PDB entry 3UZB | X-ray diffraction, 3.00 A resolution | chains A and B

# Chain A (and B)
Name: Branched-chain-amino-acid aminotransferase
Source organism: Deinococcus radiodurans
Notes: EC 2.6.1.42; chain B of this document is another copy of the same molecule, construct and numbering; everything in this record applies to it too
UniProtKB: Q9RTX5 (Q9RTX5_DEIRA); residues 1-358 here = UniProt positions 1-358
Sequence (358 residues; numbered 1 to 358; the number before each row is that of its first residue):
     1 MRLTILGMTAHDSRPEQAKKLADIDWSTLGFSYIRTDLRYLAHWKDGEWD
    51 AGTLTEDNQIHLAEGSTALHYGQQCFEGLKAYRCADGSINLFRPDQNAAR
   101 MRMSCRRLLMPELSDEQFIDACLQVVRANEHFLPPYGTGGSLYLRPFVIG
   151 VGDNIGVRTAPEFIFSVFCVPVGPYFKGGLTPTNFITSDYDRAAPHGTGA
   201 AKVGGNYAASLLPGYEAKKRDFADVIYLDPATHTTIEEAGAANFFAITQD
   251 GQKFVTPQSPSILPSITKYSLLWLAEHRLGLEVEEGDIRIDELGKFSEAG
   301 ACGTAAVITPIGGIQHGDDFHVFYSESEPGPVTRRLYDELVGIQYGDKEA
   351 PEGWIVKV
Disordered / not traced: 1-23
Residues lining bound ligands:
  - 2-oxo-4-methylpentanoic acid (COI): Phe31, Phe76, Tyr143, Arg145, Tyr175, Lys202, Tyr207, Ala241, Gly303, Thr304, Ala305, Ala306
  - pyridoxal phosphate (PLP): Gly78, Arg100, Arg192, Lys202, Tyr207, Glu238, Gly240, Ala241, Ala242, Asn243, Leu263, Ser265, Ile266, Thr267, Lys268, Cys302, Gly303, Thr304
What the authors report for this chain:
  - binding site for pyridoxal phosphate: Lys202
  - binding site for 2-oxo-4-methylpentanoic acid: Gly78, Tyr143, Lys202
  - conformationally variable residues (loop rearrangement): Gly173 to Gly179
  - contacts within the chain: Gly30-Gly173 (backbone contact), Tyr175-Phe176
  - mutagenesis - Y71A/R145A, R145E, K202R: abolished catalytic activity
  - catalytic residues: Lys202 (by similarity / conservation)

# Interface between chain A and chain B
Pairs across the interface (118; chain A residue first):
  Phe31(A) - Ile155(B)
  Phe31(A) - Gly156(B)
  Ser32(A) - Ile155(B)
  Tyr33(A) - Glu64(B)  hydrogen bond
  Tyr33(A) - Asp153(B)
  Tyr33(A) - Asn154(B)
  Tyr33(A) - Ile155(B)
  Arg39(A) - Glu64(B)  salt bridge
  Asn58(A) - Ala63(B)
  Asn58(A) - Glu64(B)  hydrogen bond
  Gln59(A) - Leu62(B)
  Gln59(A) - Ala63(B)
  Ile60(A) - Ile60(B)
  Ile60(A) - His61(B)
  Ile60(A) - Leu62(B)  hydrogen bond (backbone-backbone)
  Ile60(A) - Leu69(B)  hydrophobic
  His61(A) - Ile60(B)
  His61(A) - His61(B)  hydrogen bond
  Leu62(A) - Gln59(B)
  Leu62(A) - Ile60(B)  hydrogen bond (backbone-backbone)
  Leu62(A) - Leu62(B)  hydrophobic
  Ala63(A) - Asn58(B)
  Ala63(A) - Gln59(B)
  Glu64(A) - Tyr33(B)  hydrogen bond
  Glu64(A) - Arg39(B)  salt bridge
  Glu64(A) - Asn58(B)  hydrogen bond (backbone-backbone)
  Glu64(A) - Ile60(B)
  Glu64(A) - Phe147(B)
  Glu64(A) - Phe168(B)
  Ala68(A) - Ala68(B)
  Ala68(A) - Gln74(B)
  Leu69(A) - Leu62(B)  hydrophobic
  Leu69(A) - Gln74(B)  hydrogen bond (backbone-side chain)
  Leu69(A) - Ile149(B)  hydrophobic
  His70(A) - Gln74(B)
  His70(A) - Phe76(B)
  His70(A) - Arg145(B)  hydrogen bond
  His70(A) - Phe147(B)
  His70(A) - Phe168(B)
  His70(A) - Gly204(B)
  Tyr71(A) - Phe76(B)  hydrophobic
  Tyr71(A) - Arg145(B)  hydrogen bond
  Tyr71(A) - Gly204(B)
  Tyr71(A) - Tyr207(B)
  Tyr71(A) - Ala208(B)  hydrogen bond (backbone-backbone)
  Gly72(A) - Gln74(B)  hydrogen bond (backbone-side chain)
  Gly72(A) - Gly204(B)  hydrogen bond (backbone-backbone)
  Gly72(A) - Ala208(B)
  Gln73(A) - Leu211(B)
  Gln74(A) - Ala68(B)  hydrogen bond (side chain-backbone)
  Gln74(A) - Leu69(B)  hydrogen bond (side chain-backbone)
  Gln74(A) - His70(B)
  Gln74(A) - Tyr71(B)
  Gln74(A) - Gly72(B)  hydrogen bond (side chain-backbone)
  Phe76(A) - His70(B)
  Arg106(A) - Leu212(B)
  Arg107(A) - Tyr190(B)
  Arg107(A) - Leu212(B)
  Leu108(A) - Ala208(B)
  Leu108(A) - Leu211(B)
  Leu109(A) - Leu212(B)  hydrophobic
  Leu109(A) - Tyr215(B)  hydrophobic
  Arg145(A) - His70(B)  hydrogen bond
  Arg145(A) - Tyr71(B)  hydrogen bond
  Phe147(A) - His70(B)
  Ile149(A) - Leu69(B)  hydrophobic
  Asp153(A) - Tyr33(B)
  Asn154(A) - Tyr33(B)
  Ile155(A) - Phe31(B)
  Ile155(A) - Ser32(B)
  Ile155(A) - Tyr33(B)
  Ile155(A) - Arg145(B)
  Val157(A) - Lys218(B)
  Arg158(A) - Leu211(B)
  Phe168(A) - Glu64(B)
  Phe168(A) - His70(B)
  Tyr175(A) - Gly156(B)
  Tyr175(A) - Val157(B)  hydrogen bond (side chain-backbone)
  Asp189(A) - His196(B)
  Tyr190(A) - Arg107(B)
  Tyr190(A) - His196(B)
  Asp191(A) - Ala194(B)
  Asp191(A) - His196(B)  salt bridge
  Asp191(A) - Gly197(B)
  Ala193(A) - Ala194(B)
  Ala194(A) - Ala193(B)
  Ala194(A) - Ala194(B)  hydrophobic
  Pro195(A) - Pro230(B)
  His196(A) - Asp189(B)
  His196(A) - Tyr190(B)
  His196(A) - Asp191(B)  hydrogen bond (backbone-backbone)
  His196(A) - His233(B)
  Gly197(A) - Asp191(B)
  Gly204(A) - His70(B)
  Gly204(A) - Tyr71(B)
  Gly204(A) - Gly72(B)  hydrogen bond (backbone-backbone)
  Gly205(A) - Gly205(B)
  Tyr207(A) - Tyr71(B)  hydrophobic
  Tyr207(A) - Val157(B)  hydrophobic
  Ala208(A) - Tyr71(B)  hydrogen bond (backbone-backbone)
  Ala208(A) - Gly72(B)
  Ala208(A) - Leu108(B)
  Ala209(A) - Arg107(B)
  Ala209(A) - Thr198(B)
  Ser210(A) - Val157(B)
  Leu211(A) - Gln73(B)
  Leu211(A) - Leu108(B)
  Leu211(A) - Leu109(B)
  Leu211(A) - Val157(B)  hydrophobic
  Leu211(A) - Thr159(B)
  Leu212(A) - Arg106(B)
  Leu212(A) - Arg107(B)
  Leu212(A) - Leu109(B)  hydrophobic
  Tyr215(A) - Leu109(B)  hydrophobic
  Lys218(A) - Arg158(B)
  Pro230(A) - Pro195(B)
  Ala231(A) - Ala231(B)  hydrophobic
  His233(A) - His196(B)
Other interface residues (no listed pair), chain A (59 interface residues in all): Gly65, Thr159, Val170, Thr198, Pro213
Other interface residues (no listed pair), chain B (60 interface residues in all): Gly65, Val170, Tyr175, Ala209, Ser210, Pro213

# Summary
59 residues of chain A and 60 residues of chain B are in contact; the contacts include 22 hydrogen bonds and 3
salt bridges. Among the polar pairs are Arg39(A)-Glu64(B), Asp191(A)-His196(B) and Tyr33(A)-Glu64(B). From the
paper: the catalytic residue Lys202(A); Y71A/R145A, R145E and K202R of chain A abolish catalytic activity.
Both chains are Branched-chain-amino-acid aminotransferase (Deinococcus radiodurans). Entry 3UZB (Crystal
Structures of Branched-Chain Aminotransferase from Deinococcus radiodurans Complexes with
alpha-Ketoisocaproate and L-Glutamate Suggest Its Radio-Resistance ...) was determined by X-ray diffraction
(same publication as 3UYY and 3UZO).
